PDB entry 3E4G | X-ray diffraction, 0.96 A resolution | chain A

# Chain A
Protein: ATP synthase subunit s, mitochondrial
Source organism: Bos taurus
Notes: EC 3.6.3.14
UniProtKB: P22027 (ATP5S_BOVIN); residues 1-175 here correspond to UniProt positions 26-200 (UniProt number = residue number + 25)
Chain sequence (176 residues; row label = number of the first residue in the row; numbering starts at 0):
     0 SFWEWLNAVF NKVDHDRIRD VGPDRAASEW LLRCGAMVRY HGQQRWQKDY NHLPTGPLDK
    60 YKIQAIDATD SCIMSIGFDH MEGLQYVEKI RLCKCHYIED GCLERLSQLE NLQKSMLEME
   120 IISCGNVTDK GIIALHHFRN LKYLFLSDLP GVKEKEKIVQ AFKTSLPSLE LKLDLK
Sequence notes: expression tag (0); engineered mutation E3 (Gly28 in P22027)
Metal / ion sites: Mg2+: G34, T68
Curated features (UniProtKB/Swiss-Prot):
  - binding site (Mg(2+)): G34, T68
From the paper describing this entry:
  - Mg2+ coordination: G34, T68
  - contacts within the chain: C33-C71, C94-C123

# In short
The Mg2+ site is built by G34 and T68. UniProt lists Mg2+-binding residues G34 and T68. The paper reports Mg2+
coordination by G34 and T68; contacts within the chain involving C33, C71 and C94 among others.
Chain A is ATP synthase subunit s, mitochondrial (Bos taurus); the structure, Crystal structure of bovine
coupling Factor B, G28E mutant, was determined by X-ray diffraction (same publication as 3E3Z, 3DZE and 3E2J).
